Entry 4RDM (X-ray diffraction, 2.70 A resolution); this record covers chains A and C of the 3 polymer chains in the assembly.

Chain A:
Protein: Restriction endonuclease R.NgoVII
From: Neisseria gonorrhoeae
Notes: EC 3.1.21.4
Reference sequence: Q5F9M9 (Q5F9M9_NEIG1); numbering as in UniProt (aligned over 179-345)
Sequence (178 residues; each row starts with the number of its first residue):
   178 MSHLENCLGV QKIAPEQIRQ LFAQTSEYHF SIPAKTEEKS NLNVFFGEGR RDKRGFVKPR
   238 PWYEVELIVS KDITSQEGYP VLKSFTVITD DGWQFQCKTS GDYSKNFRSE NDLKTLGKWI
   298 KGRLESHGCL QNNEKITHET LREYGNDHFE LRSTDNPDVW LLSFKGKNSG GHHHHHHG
Unresolved in the structure: 178-179, 345-355
Construct notes: initiating methionine (178); expression tag (346-355)

Chain C:
Molecule: 15-nt DNA strand
Sequence (15 nucleotides; row label = number of the first residue in the row):
     2 CCTAAGCGGC AATCC

How chain A and chain C interact:
Residue-residue contacts (24; chain A residue first):
  Arg-227(A) with DA6(C), base contact; DG7(C), hydrogen bond to the base; DC8(C), base contact
  Lys-235(A) with DA5(C), sugar contact; DA6(C), salt bridge to the phosphate
  Glu-241(A) with DC8(C), base contact
  Lys-275(A) with DG9(C), salt bridge to the phosphate
  Ser-277(A) with DC8(C), sugar contact; DG9(C), phosphate contact
  Gly-278(A) with DG9(C), base contact; DG10(C), base contact
  Asp-279(A) with DG10(C), hydrogen bond to the base; DC11(C), hydrogen bond to the base
  Lys-282(A) with DG10(C), hydrogen bond to the base
  Asn-283(A) with DG9(C), base contact; DG10(C), hydrogen bond to the base
  Arg-285(A) with DC8(C), base contact; DG9(C), hydrogen bond to the base
  Glu-287(A) with DC8(C), phosphate contact
  Asn-288(A) with DG7(C), phosphate contact; DC8(C), hydrogen bond to the phosphate
  Asp-289(A) with DG7(C), phosphate contact
  Leu-290(A) with DG7(C), hydrogen bond to the phosphate; DC8(C), base contact
Interface residues without a listed pair, chain A (16 interface residues in all): Arg-237, Ser-286
Interface residues without a listed pair, chain C (8 interface residues in all): DA12

Summary:
16 residues of chain A face 8 of chain C across their interface, with 8 hydrogen bonds and 2 salt bridges.
Among the polar pairs are Arg-227(A)/DG7(C), Asp-279(A)/DG10(C) and Asp-279(A)/DC11(C).
Chain A is Restriction endonuclease R.NgoVII (Neisseria gonorrhoeae) and chain C is a 15-nt DNA strand; the
structure, Crystal structure of R.NgoAVII restriction endonuclease B3 domain with cognate DNA, was determined
by X-ray diffraction together with 4RD5 from the same study.
